7SC7 - chains BA and BD of the 86 polymer chains in the assembly; structure by electron microscopy, 2.80 A resolution.

Chain BA:
Protein: Phycobilisome 7.8 kDa linker polypeptide, allophycocyanin-associated, core
From: Synechocystis sp. PCC 6803 substr. Kazusa
UniProtKB: Q01950 (PYC1_SYNY3); residues 1-67 here = UniProt positions 1-67
Sequence (67 residues; numbered 1 to 67; the number before each row is that of its first residue):
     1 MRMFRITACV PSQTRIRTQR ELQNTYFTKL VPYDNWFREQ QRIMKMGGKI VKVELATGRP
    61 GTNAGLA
Construct notes: conflict Trp36 (Ser in Q01950)
Residues lining bound ligands:
  - phycocyanobilin (CYC), molecule 1: Pro11, Ser12, Arg15, Leu22, Gln23, Asn24, Thr25
  - phycocyanobilin (CYC), molecule 2: Tyr33, Asp34, Trp36, Phe37, Gln40, Gln41, Met44

Chain BD:
Protein: Phycobiliprotein ApcE
From: Synechocystis sp. PCC 6803 substr. Kazusa
Notes: EC 4.-.-.-
UniProtKB: Q55544 (APCE_SYNY3); residue numbers follow UniProt; this construct covers 1-896
Sequence (896 residues; numbered 1 to 896; the number before each row is that of its first residue):
     1 MSVKASGGSS LARPQLYQTV PVSAISQAEQ QDRFLEGSEL NELTAYFQSG ALRLEIAETL
    61 TQNADLIVSR AANRIFTGGS PLSYLEKPVE RQPALVGASS DSRNGSVTYA ESNGSGGLFG
   121 GLRSVFSSTG PIPPGFRPIN IARYGPSNMQ KSLRDMSWFL RYTTYAIVAG DPNIIVVNTR
   181 GLKEVIENAC SIDATIVAIQ EMRAASADYF RNNAQAKEIV LQYFDILLSE FKAPTPANKV
   241 RQGPSNDIQG LELPQSYFNA AAKRQKYAMK PGLSALEKNA VIKAAYRQIF ERDITKAYSQ
   301 SISYLESQVR NGDISMKEFV RRLAKSPLYR KQFFEPFINS RALELAFRHI LGRGPSSREE
   361 VQKYFSIVSS GGLPALVDAL VDSQEYADYF GEETVPYLRG LGVEAQECRN WGMQQDLFSY
   421 SAPFRKVPQF ITTFAQYDRP LPDQHVYGSG NDPLEIQFGA IFPKETRNPS KRPAPFNKDT
   481 KRILIHRGPA VNNQVGNPSA VGEFPGSLGA KVFRLNGGLP GAKVGKNTGT SVKFGESSTQ
   541 ALIRAAYRQV FGRDLYEGQR LSVAEIQLEN GDISVREFIK RLAKSELFLK LYWAPHYVCK
   601 AIEYMHRRLL GRPTYGRQEM NQYFDIASKQ GFYAVVEAMI DSKEYSDAFG EDTVPYERYL
   661 TPGGLQMRSA RVGSLREDIG QRVDKEVTPR FVELGQVSAI RTEPEIAYRS NQGVTRQRQQ
   721 TKVFKLVSTY DKVAVKNAIR AAYRQVFERD LEPYIINSEF TALESKLSNN EINVKEFIEG
   781 LGTSELYMKE FYAPYPNTKV IEMGTKHFLG RAPLNQKEIQ QYNQILASQG LKAFIGAMVN
   841 GMEYLQTFGE DTVPYRRFPT LPAANFPNTE RLYNKLTKQD KELVVPSFTP VVKVGG
Not modelled in the structure: 1, 87-130, 896
Covalent attachments: phycocyanobilin (CYC) linked to Cys190
Residues lining bound ligands:
  - phycocyanobilin (CYC), molecule 1: Pro14, Gln249, Leu251, Leu253, Tyr257, Leu401, Ala405, Gln406, Glu407, Cys408
  - phycocyanobilin (CYC), molecule 2: Phe76, Ile139, Tyr144, Asn148, Lys151, Ser152, Arg154, Asp155, Met156, Trp158, Phe159, Tyr162, Asn178, Thr179, Leu182, Val185, Ile186, Ala189, Ser191, Ala194, Thr195
  - phycocyanobilin (CYC), molecule 3: Arg292, Tyr298, Tyr420, Phe424
  - phycocyanobilin (CYC), molecule 4: Tyr304, Ser307, Gln308, Arg310, Asn311
  - phycocyanobilin (CYC), molecule 5: Ile338, Asn339, Ser340, Arg358, Gln362, Phe365, Ile431
  - phycocyanobilin (CYC), molecule 6: Tyr447, Tyr597, Val598, Cys599, Arg617, Asn621, Phe624
  - phycocyanobilin (CYC), molecule 7: Ile456, Gln457, Phe458, Gly459, Arg553, Tyr592
  - phycocyanobilin (CYC), molecule 8: Ile483, Leu484, Ile485, His486, Ala490, Asn493, Val495
  - phycocyanobilin (CYC), molecule 9: Lys533, Ile566, Glu569, Asn570
  - phycocyanobilin (CYC), molecule 10: Gly713, Val714, Arg718, Pro859, Thr860, Leu861, Pro862, Ala863, Phe866
  - phycocyanobilin (CYC), molecule 11: Arg749, Tyr754, Leu876, Thr877, Lys878
  - phycocyanobilin (CYC), molecule 12: Ala762, Ser765, Lys766, Ser768, Asn769, Glu771
  - phycocyanobilin (CYC), molecule 13: Pro796, Asn797, Thr798, Gln816, Ile819, Gln820, Asn823, Ser887
Curated features (UniProtKB/Swiss-Prot):
  - binding site ((2R,3E)-phycocyanobilin): Cys190

How chain BA and chain BD interact:
Contacting residue pairs (48):
  Met1(BA) with Arg322(BD)
  Met3(BA) with Arg322(BD), hydrogen bond
  Thr14(BA) with Asp388(BD), hydrogen bond
  Arg17(BA) with Asn238(BD); Lys239(BD); Val240(BD), hydrogen bond (backbone-backbone); Gln242(BD)
  Thr18(BA) with Lys239(BD), hydrogen bond (backbone-side chain); Val240(BD)
  Gln19(BA) with Ala237(BD), hydrogen bond (side chain-backbone); Asn238(BD), hydrogen bond (side chain-backbone); Lys239(BD), hydrogen bond (backbone-side chain); Gln255(BD)
  Arg20(BA) with Asp388(BD), salt bridge; Tyr389(BD)
  Glu21(BA) with Lys266(BD)
  Gln23(BA) with Tyr389(BD); Phe390(BD), hydrogen bond (side chain-backbone); Gly391(BD); Glu392(BD), hydrogen bond (side chain-backbone); Glu393(BD); Thr394(BD), hydrogen bond
  Asn24(BA) with Glu393(BD)
  Phe27(BA) with Glu392(BD)
  Thr28(BA) with Gly312(BD); Asp313(BD)
  Lys29(BA) with Asp313(BD); Ser315(BD), hydrogen bond; Lys317(BD); Glu318(BD); Glu392(BD), salt bridge
  Leu30(BA) with Asp313(BD), hydrogen bond (backbone-backbone); Ile314(BD), hydrophobic; Glu318(BD)
  Pro32(BA) with Glu318(BD)
  Asn35(BA) with Arg321(BD); Lys325(BD); Asp378(BD), hydrogen bond; Asp382(BD)
  Arg38(BA) with Asp382(BD), hydrogen bond (side chain-backbone)
  Glu39(BA) with Lys317(BD), salt bridge; Asp382(BD); Glu392(BD)
  Arg42(BA) with Lys317(BD); Gln384(BD); Ala387(BD); Glu392(BD), salt bridge
  Met46(BA) with Gln384(BD)
Other interface residues (no listed pair), chain BA (21 interface residues in all): Ser12
Other interface residues (no listed pair), chain BD (31 interface residues in all): Lys270, Met316, Ser383, Tyr397

In short:
21 residues of chain BA face 31 of chain BD across their interface, with 14 hydrogen bonds and 4 salt bridges.
Polar contacts include Arg20(BA)-Asp388(BD), Lys29(BA)-Glu392(BD) and Glu39(BA)-Lys317(BD). Chain BA binds
phycocyanobilin. Ligands of chain BD: 12 copies of phycocyanobilin. Covalently linked phycocyanobilin: at
Cys190(BD).
Chain BA is Phycobilisome 7.8 kDa linker polypeptide, allophycocyanin-associated, core and chain BD is
Phycobiliprotein ApcE, both from Synechocystis sp. PCC 6803 substr. Kazusa; the structure, Synechocystis PCC
6803 Phycobilisome core from up-down rod conformation, was determined by electron microscopy together with
7SC9, 7SCB and 7SCC from the same study.
